6Q09 - chain A; structure by X-ray diffraction, 1.75 A resolution.

[Chain A]
Name: Hemerythrin HHE cation binding domain protein
From: Mycobacterium kansasii
Reference sequence: A0A1V3WIE5 (A0A1V3WIE5_MYCKA); numbering as in UniProt (aligned over 1-161)
Sequence (170 residues; each row starts with the number of its first residue; numbers below 1 keep their minus sign (Met-8 is residue -8)):
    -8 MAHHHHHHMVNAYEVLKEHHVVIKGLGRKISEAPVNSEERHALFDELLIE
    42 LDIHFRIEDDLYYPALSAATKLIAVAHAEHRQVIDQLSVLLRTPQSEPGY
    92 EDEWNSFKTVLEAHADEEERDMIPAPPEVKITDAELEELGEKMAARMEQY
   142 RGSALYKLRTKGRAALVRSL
Unresolved in the structure: -8 to -1
Construct notes: initiating methionine (-8); expression tag (-7 to 0); variant Val1 (Met in A0A1V3WIE5)
Bound ions: Fe ion site 1: His11, His45, Glu49, Glu109; Fe ion site 2: Glu49, His71, His105, Glu109
Reported in the primary citation:
  - Fe ion coordination: His11, His45, Glu49, Tyr54, His71, His105, Glu109

[Summary]
His11, His45, Glu49 and Glu109 coordinate Fe ion site 1. Glu49, His71, His105 and Glu109 coordinate Fe ion
site 2. From the paper: Fe ion coordination by His11, His45 and Glu49 among others.
Chain A is Hemerythrin HHE cation binding domain protein (Mycobacterium kansasii); the structure, Crystal
structure of iron-bound Hemerythrin HHE cation binding domain-containing protein: Rv2633c homolog from
Mycobacterium kansasii, was determined by X-ray diffraction, deposited together with 6U3L.
